Entry 7M2D (X-ray diffraction, 2.70 A resolution); this record covers chains A and B.

# Chain A
Protein: GP1
From: Zaire ebolavirus
Notes: fragment: EbzaA.19907.a.HE11
Reference sequence: Q05320 (VGP_EBOZM); the author numbering skips numbers that UniProt does not, so the offset changes along the chain: 32-292 = UniProt 32-292; 453-477 = UniProt 293-317
Sequence (290 residues; each row starts with the number of its first residue; note: 160 numbers in that range are skipped by the numbering (no residue carries them; nothing is unmodelled there); X marks 5 residues of unknown identity (built as UNK)):
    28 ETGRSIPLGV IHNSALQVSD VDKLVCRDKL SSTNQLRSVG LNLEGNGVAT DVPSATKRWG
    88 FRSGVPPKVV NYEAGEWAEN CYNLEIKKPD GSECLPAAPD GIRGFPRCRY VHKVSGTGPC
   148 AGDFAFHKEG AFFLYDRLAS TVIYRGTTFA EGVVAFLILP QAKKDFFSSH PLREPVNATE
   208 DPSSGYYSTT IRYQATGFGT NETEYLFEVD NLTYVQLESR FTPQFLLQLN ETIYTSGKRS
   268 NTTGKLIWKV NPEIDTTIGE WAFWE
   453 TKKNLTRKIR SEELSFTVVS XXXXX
Unresolved in the structure: 28-30, 189-211, 281-287, 453-472
Disulfide bonds: Cys108-Cys135, Cys121-Cys147
Glycans and other covalent adducts: N-acetylglucosamine (NAG) linked to Asn228, Asn238, Asn257, Asn268
Sequence notes: expression tag (28-31); engineered mutation Ala42 (Thr in Q05320); conflict UNK_473 (Asn313 in Q05320), UNK_474 (Gly314 in Q05320), UNK_475 (Ala315 in Q05320), UNK_476 (Lys316 in Q05320), UNK_477 (Asn317 in Q05320)
Ligand contacts: YPS ((1R,3S,5R,7R)-N-[(1r,4R)-4-aminocyclohexyl]-3-(ethoxymethyl)-5-phenyladamantane-1-carboxamide): Ile38, Arg64, Val66, Gly67, Leu68, Ala101, Gly102, Glu103, Leu184, Leu186
Swiss-Prot annotation at these positions:
  - site (Involved in receptor recognition and/or post-binding events): Leu57, Leu63, Arg64, Phe88, Lys95, Ile170
  - glycosylation (N-linked (GlcNAc...) asparagine): Asn40, Asn204, Asn228, Asn238, Asn257, Asn268, Asn456

# Chain B
Protein: GP2
From: Zaire ebolavirus
Reference sequence: Q05320 (VGP_EBOZM); numbering as in UniProt (aligned over 502-632)
Sequence (168 residues; each row starts with the number of its first residue):
   502 EAIVNAQPKC NPNLHYWTTQ DEGAAIGLAW IPYFGPAAEG IYIEGLMHNQ DGLICGLRQL
   562 ANETTQALQL FLRATTELRT FSILNRKAID FLLQRWGGTC HILGPDCCIE PADWTKNITD
   622 KIDQIIHDFV DGSGYIPEAP RDGQAYVRKD GEWVLLSTFL GTHHHHHH
Unresolved in the structure: 623-669
Disulfide bonds: Cys511-Cys556, Cys601-Cys608
Glycans and other covalent adducts: N-acetylglucosamine (NAG) linked to Asn563
Sequence notes: engineered mutation Ala613 (His in Q05320); expression tag (633-669)
Ligand contacts: YPS ((1R,3S,5R,7R)-N-[(1r,4R)-4-aminocyclohexyl]-3-(ethoxymethyl)-5-phenyladamantane-1-carboxamide): Leu515, Tyr517, Thr519, Thr520, Gln521, Ile544, Met548, Leu554, Leu558
Swiss-Prot annotation at these positions:
  - region: Gly524 to Ala539 (Fusion peptide)
  - glycosylation (N-linked (GlcNAc...) asparagine): Asn563, Asn618

# Interface between chain A and chain B
Pairs across the interface - 107 pairs, chain A then chain B:
  Ser32(A) - Ala568(B)
  Ile33(A) - Ala568(B)  hydrophobic
  Ile33(A) - Phe572(B)  hydrophobic
  Ile33(A) - Lys588(B)  hydrogen bond (backbone-side chain)
  Pro34(A) - Ala568(B)
  Gly36(A) - Leu561(B)
  Ile38(A) - Leu554(B)  hydrophobic
  Ser41(A) - Asp552(B)
  Leu43(A) - Ile504(B)
  Leu43(A) - Leu554(B)
  Leu43(A) - Gly557(B)
  Leu43(A) - Leu558(B)
  Leu43(A) - Leu561(B)  hydrophobic
  Gln44(A) - Glu502(B)
  Gln44(A) - Ile504(B)
  Val45(A) - Glu502(B)  hydrogen bond (backbone-backbone)
  Val45(A) - Ile504(B)  hydrophobic
  Val45(A) - Leu561(B)  hydrophobic
  Val48(A) - Gln595(B)  hydrogen bond (backbone-side chain)
  Lys50(A) - Gln595(B)  hydrogen bond (backbone-side chain)
  Leu51(A) - Gln595(B)
  Leu51(A) - Arg596(B)
  Leu51(A) - Asp607(B)
  Val52(A) - Arg596(B)  hydrogen bond (backbone-side chain)
  Cys53(A) - Cys609(B)  disulfide
  Asp55(A) - Phe592(B)
  Asp55(A) - Arg596(B)
  Leu57(A) - Phe592(B)  hydrophobic
  Thr60(A) - Asn586(B)
  Leu63(A) - Leu585(B)
  Leu63(A) - Ala589(B)  hydrophobic
  Arg64(A) - Thr519(B)  hydrogen bond
  Arg64(A) - Leu585(B)
  Ser65(A) - Leu585(B)
  Leu68(A) - Leu558(B)
  Leu68(A) - Arg559(B)
  Leu68(A) - Ala562(B)  hydrophobic
  Gly72(A) - Lys510(B)
  Gly72(A) - Cys511(B)
  Gly72(A) - Asn512(B)  hydrogen bond (backbone-backbone)
  Gly72(A) - Arg559(B)
  Asn73(A) - Gln508(B)
  Asn73(A) - Pro509(B)
  Asn73(A) - Lys510(B)  hydrogen bond (backbone-backbone)
  Asn73(A) - Arg559(B)
  Lys95(A) - Leu573(B)  hydrogen bond (side chain-backbone)
  Lys95(A) - Arg574(B)
  Lys95(A) - Thr576(B)  hydrogen bond (side chain-backbone)
  Lys95(A) - Glu578(B)
  Val96(A) - Leu579(B)  hydrogen bond (backbone-backbone)
  Val96(A) - Arg580(B)
  Val96(A) - Thr581(B)  hydrogen bond (backbone-backbone)
  Val97(A) - Thr581(B)
  Val97(A) - Ile584(B)  hydrophobic
  Asn98(A) - Thr581(B)  hydrogen bond (backbone-backbone)
  Asn98(A) - Phe582(B)
  Tyr99(A) - Trp518(B)
  Glu100(A) - Thr519(B)  hydrogen bond (backbone-side chain)
  Glu100(A) - Leu585(B)
  Ala101(A) - Trp518(B)
  Ala101(A) - Thr519(B)
  Gly102(A) - Tyr517(B)
  Gly102(A) - Trp518(B)  hydrogen bond (backbone-backbone)
  Glu103(A) - Asn512(B)
  Glu103(A) - Leu515(B)
  Glu103(A) - His516(B)
  Glu103(A) - Trp518(B)  hydrogen bond (backbone-side chain)
  Glu103(A) - Arg559(B)  salt bridge
  Trp104(A) - His516(B)  hydrogen bond (backbone-backbone)
  Trp104(A) - Tyr517(B)  hydrogen bond (side chain-backbone)
  Trp104(A) - Trp518(B)
  Trp104(A) - Glu545(B)
  Pro126(A) - Arg580(B)
  Asp127(A) - Arg580(B)  hydrogen bond (backbone-side chain)
  Phe132(A) - Trp518(B)
  Pro133(A) - Trp518(B)
  Pro133(A) - Tyr543(B)
  Arg134(A) - Trp518(B)
  Arg134(A) - Glu540(B)
  Arg134(A) - Tyr543(B)
  Gly157(A) - Thr566(B)
  Gly157(A) - Gln570(B)  hydrogen bond (backbone-side chain)
  Phe159(A) - Leu569(B)  hydrophobic
  Phe159(A) - Gln570(B)
  Phe159(A) - Leu573(B)  hydrophobic
  Asp163(A) - Tyr543(B)  hydrogen bond
  Arg164(A) - Trp518(B)
  Arg164(A) - Ile542(B)
  Arg164(A) - Tyr543(B)
  Thr168(A) - Gln570(B)
  Val180(A) - Ala562(B)
  Val180(A) - Thr566(B)
  Val181(A) - Ala562(B)
  Val181(A) - Thr565(B)
  Val181(A) - Leu569(B)  hydrophobic
  Ala182(A) - Ala562(B)  hydrophobic
  Phe183(A) - Thr565(B)
  Phe183(A) - Ile584(B)  hydrophobic
  Phe183(A) - Leu585(B)  hydrophobic
  Leu184(A) - Leu558(B)  hydrophobic
  Leu184(A) - Leu561(B)  hydrophobic
  Trp288(A) - Lys510(B)
  Ala289(A) - Lys510(B)
  Trp291(A) - Cys511(B)
  Trp291(A) - Asn512(B)
  Trp291(A) - Pro513(B)
  Glu292(A) - Lys510(B)  salt bridge
Also at the interface, not in a pair above, chain A (63 interface residues in all): Arg31, Leu35, Ala42, Val66, Asn69, Gly74, Gly128, Ile129, Arg130, Ala158, Leu165
Also at the interface, not in a pair above, chain B (55 interface residues in all): Ala503, Asn514, Thr520, Ala539, Asn563, Glu564, Cys608
Cross-chain cystine bridges: Cys53(A)-Cys609(B)

# In short
63 residues of chain A and 55 residues of chain B are in contact; the contacts include 1 disulfide bond, 21
hydrogen bonds and 2 salt bridges. Polar pairs include Glu103(A)-Arg559(B), Glu292(A)-Lys510(B) and
Ile33(A)-Lys588(B). Compound YPS is bound between chain A and chain B.
Chain A is GP1 and chain B is GP2, both from Zaire ebolavirus; the structure, Crystal Structure of Ebola zaire
Envelope glycoprotein GP in complex with compound ARN0074953, was determined by X-ray diffraction.
